8JX9 - chains A and B of the 3 polymer chains in the assembly; structure by electron microscopy, 3.80 A resolution.

[Chain A (and B)]
Name: LDL receptor related protein 2
From: Rattus norvegicus
Notes: chain B of this document is another copy of the same molecule, construct and numbering; everything in this record applies to it too
UniProtKB: A0A0G2K9W7 (A0A0G2K9W7_RAT); residue numbers follow UniProt; this construct covers 1-4660
Sequence (4660 residues; each row starts with the number of its first residue):
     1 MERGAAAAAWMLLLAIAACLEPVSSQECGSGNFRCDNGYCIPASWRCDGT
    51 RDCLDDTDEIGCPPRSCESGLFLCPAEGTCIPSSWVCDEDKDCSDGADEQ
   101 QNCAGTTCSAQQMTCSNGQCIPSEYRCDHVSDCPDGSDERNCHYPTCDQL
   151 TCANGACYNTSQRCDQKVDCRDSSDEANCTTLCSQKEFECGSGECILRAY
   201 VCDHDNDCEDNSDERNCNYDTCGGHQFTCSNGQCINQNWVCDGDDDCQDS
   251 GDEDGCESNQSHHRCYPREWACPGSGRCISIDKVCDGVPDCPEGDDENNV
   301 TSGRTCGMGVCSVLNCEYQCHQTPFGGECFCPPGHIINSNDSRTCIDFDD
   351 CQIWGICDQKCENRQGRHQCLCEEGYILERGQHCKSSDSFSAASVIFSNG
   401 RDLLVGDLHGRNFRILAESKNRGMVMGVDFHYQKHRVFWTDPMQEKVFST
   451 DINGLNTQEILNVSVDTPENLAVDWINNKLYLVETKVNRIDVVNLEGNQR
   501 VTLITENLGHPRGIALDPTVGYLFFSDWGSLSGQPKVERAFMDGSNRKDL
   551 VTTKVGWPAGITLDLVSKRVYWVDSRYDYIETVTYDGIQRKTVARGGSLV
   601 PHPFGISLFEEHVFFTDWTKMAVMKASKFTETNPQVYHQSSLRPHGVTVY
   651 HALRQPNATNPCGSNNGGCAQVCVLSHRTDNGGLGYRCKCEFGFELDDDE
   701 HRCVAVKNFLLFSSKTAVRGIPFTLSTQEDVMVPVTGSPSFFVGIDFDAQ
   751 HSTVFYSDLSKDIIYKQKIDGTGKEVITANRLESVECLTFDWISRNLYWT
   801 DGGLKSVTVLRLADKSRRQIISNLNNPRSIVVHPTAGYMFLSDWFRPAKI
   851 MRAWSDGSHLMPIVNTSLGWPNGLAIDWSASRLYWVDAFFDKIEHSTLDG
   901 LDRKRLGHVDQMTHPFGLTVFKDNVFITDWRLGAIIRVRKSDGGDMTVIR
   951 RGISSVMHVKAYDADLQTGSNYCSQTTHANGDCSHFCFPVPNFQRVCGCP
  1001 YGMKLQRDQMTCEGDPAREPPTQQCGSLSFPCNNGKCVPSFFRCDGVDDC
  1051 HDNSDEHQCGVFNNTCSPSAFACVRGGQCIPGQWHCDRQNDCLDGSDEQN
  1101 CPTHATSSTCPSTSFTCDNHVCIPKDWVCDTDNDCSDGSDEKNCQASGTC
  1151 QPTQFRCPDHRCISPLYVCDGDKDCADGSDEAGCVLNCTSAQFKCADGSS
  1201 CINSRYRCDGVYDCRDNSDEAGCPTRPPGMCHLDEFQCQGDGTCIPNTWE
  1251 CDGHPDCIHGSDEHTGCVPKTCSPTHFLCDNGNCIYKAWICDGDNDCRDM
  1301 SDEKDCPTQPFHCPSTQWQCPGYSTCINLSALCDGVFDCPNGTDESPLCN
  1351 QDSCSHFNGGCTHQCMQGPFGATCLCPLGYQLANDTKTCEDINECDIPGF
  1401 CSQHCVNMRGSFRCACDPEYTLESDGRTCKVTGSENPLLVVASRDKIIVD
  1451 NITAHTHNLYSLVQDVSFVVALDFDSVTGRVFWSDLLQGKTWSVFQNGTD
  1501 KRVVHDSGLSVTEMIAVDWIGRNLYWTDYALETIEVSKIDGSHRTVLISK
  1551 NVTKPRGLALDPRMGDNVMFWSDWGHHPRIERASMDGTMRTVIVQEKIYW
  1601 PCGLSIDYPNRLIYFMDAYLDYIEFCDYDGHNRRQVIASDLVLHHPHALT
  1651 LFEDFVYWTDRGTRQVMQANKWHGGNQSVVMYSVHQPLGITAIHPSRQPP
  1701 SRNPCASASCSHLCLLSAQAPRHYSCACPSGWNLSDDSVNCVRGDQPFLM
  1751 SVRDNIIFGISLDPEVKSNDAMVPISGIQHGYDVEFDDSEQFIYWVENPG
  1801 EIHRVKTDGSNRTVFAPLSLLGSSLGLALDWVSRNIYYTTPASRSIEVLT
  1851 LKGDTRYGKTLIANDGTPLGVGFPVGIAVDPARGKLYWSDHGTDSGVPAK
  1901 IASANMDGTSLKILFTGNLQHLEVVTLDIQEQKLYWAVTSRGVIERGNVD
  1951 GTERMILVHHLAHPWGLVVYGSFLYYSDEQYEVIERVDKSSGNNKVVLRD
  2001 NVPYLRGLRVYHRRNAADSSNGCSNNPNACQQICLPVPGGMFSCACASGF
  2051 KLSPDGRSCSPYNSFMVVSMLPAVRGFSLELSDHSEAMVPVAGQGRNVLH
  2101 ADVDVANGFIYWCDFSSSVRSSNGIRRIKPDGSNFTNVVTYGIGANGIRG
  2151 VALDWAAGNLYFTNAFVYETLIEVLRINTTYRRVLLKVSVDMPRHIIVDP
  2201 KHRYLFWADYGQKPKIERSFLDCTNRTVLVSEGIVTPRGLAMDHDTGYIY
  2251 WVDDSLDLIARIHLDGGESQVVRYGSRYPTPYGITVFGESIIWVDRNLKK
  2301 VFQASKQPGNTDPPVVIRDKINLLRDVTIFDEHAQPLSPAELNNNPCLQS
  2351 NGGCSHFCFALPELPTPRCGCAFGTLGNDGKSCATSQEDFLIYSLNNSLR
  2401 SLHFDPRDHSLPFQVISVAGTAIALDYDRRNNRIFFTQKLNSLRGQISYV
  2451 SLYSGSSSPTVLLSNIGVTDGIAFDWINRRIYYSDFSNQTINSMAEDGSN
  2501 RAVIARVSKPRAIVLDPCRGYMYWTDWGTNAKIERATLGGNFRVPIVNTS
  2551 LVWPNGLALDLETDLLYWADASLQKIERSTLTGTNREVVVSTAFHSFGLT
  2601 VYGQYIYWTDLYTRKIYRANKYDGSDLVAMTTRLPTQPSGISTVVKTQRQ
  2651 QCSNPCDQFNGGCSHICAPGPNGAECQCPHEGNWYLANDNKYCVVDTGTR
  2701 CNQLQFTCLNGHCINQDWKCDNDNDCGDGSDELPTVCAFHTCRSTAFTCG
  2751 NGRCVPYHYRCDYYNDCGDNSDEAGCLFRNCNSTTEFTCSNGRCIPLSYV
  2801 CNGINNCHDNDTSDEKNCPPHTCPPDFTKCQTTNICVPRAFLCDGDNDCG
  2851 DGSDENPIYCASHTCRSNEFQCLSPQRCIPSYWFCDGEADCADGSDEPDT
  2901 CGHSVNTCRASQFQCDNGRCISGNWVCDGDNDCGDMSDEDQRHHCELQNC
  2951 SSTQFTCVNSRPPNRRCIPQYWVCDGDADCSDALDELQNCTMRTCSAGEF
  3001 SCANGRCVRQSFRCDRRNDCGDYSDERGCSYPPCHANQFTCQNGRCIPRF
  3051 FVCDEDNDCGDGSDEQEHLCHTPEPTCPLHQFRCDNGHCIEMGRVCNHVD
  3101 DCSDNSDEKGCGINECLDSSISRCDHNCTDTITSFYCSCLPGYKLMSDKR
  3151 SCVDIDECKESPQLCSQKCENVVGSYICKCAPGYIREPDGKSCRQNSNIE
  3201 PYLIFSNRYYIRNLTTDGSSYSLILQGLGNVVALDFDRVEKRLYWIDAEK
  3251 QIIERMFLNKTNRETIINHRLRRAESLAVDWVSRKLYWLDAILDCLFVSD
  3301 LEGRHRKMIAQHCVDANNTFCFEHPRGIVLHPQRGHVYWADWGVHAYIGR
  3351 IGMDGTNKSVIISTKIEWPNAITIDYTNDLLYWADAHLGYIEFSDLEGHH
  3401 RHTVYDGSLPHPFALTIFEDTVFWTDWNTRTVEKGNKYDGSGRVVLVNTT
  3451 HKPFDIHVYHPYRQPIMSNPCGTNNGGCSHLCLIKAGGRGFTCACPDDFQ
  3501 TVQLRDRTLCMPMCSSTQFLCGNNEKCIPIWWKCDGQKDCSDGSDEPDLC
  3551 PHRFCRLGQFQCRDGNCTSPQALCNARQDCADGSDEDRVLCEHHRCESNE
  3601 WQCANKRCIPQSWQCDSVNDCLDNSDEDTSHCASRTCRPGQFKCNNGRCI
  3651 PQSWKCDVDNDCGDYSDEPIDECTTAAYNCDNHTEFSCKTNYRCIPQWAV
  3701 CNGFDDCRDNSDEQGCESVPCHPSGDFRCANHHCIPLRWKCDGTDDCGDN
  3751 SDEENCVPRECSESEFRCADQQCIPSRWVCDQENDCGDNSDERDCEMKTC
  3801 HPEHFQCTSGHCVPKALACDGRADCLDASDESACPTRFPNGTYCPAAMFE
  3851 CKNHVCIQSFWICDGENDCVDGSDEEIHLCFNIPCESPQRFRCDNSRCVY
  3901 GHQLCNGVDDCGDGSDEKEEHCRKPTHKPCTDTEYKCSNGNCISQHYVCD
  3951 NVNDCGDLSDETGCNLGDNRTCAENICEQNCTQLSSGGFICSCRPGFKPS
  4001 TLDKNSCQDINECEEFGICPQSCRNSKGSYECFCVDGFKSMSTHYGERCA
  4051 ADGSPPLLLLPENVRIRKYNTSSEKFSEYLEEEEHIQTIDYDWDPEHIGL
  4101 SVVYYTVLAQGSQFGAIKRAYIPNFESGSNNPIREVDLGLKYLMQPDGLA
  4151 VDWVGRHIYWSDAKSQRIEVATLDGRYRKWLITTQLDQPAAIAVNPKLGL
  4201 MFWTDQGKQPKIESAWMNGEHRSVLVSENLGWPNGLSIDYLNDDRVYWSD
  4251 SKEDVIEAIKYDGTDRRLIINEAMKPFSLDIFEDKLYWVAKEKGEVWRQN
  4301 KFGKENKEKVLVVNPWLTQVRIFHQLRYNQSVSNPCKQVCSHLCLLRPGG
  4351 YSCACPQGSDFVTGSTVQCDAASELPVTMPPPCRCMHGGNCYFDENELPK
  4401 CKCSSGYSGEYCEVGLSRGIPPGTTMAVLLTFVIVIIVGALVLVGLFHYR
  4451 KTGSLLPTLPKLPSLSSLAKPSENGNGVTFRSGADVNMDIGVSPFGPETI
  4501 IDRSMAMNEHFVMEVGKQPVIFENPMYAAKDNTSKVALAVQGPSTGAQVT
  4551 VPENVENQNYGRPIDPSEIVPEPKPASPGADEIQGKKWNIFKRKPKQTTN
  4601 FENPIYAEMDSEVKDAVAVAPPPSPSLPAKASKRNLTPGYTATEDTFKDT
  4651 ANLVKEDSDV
Not modelled in the structure: 1-4054, 4416-4660 (chain B: 1-1223, 1273-2901, 3930-4660)
Cystine bridges: Cys-4336/Cys-4344, Cys-4340/Cys-4353, Cys-4355/Cys-4369, Cys-4383/Cys-4391, Cys-4385/Cys-4401, Cys-4403/Cys-4412

[How chain A and chain B interact]
Pairs across the interface - 16 pairs, chain A then chain B:
  Gly-4111(A) / Gly-3787(B)
  Gly-4111(A) / Asp-3788(B)
  Ser-4112(A) / Asn-3789(B)
  Phe-4114(A) / Asp-3788(B)
  Phe-4114(A) / Asn-3789(B)
  Tyr-4142(A) / Glu-3792(B)
  Tyr-4142(A) / Arg-3793(B)
  Tyr-4142(A) / Asp-3794(B)
  Met-4144(A) / Ala-3769(B)  hydrophobic
  Met-4144(A) / Asp-3788(B)
  Met-4144(A) / Arg-3793(B)  hydrogen bond
  Lys-4164(A) / Ala-3769(B)
  Ser-4165(A) / Arg-3793(B)
  Arg-4167(A) / Asp-3794(B)  salt bridge
  Trp-4180(A) / Asp-3794(B)
  Gln-4357(A) / Met-3797(B)
Interface residues without a listed pair, chain A (12 interface residues in all): Arg-4178, Gly-4358
Interface residues without a listed pair, chain B (12 interface residues in all): Asn-3784, Ser-3790, Cys-3795, Ser-3809

[Overview]
The chain A/chain B interface involves 12 residues from each chain, with 1 hydrogen bond and 1 salt bridge.
Polar pairs include Arg-4167(A)/Asp-3794(B) and Met-4144(A)/Arg-3793(B).
Chain A and chain B are both LDL receptor related protein 2 (Rattus norvegicus); the structure, rat megalin
bodyA, was determined by electron microscopy together with 8JUT, 8JUU, 8JX8, 8JXA, 8JXB, 8JXC and 5 further
entries from the same study.
